Entry 6MMN (electron microscopy, 7.51 A resolution (low resolution: residue-level contacts below are approximate; hydrogen-bond / salt-bridge calls are withheld)); this record covers chains B and C of the 4 polymer chains in the assembly.

# Chain B
Protein: Glutamate receptor ionotropic, NMDA 2A
Organism: Rattus norvegicus
Reference sequence: Q00959 (NMDE1_RAT); residue numbers follow UniProt; this construct covers 1-837
Sequence (837 residues; numbered 1 to 837; the number before each row is that of its first residue):
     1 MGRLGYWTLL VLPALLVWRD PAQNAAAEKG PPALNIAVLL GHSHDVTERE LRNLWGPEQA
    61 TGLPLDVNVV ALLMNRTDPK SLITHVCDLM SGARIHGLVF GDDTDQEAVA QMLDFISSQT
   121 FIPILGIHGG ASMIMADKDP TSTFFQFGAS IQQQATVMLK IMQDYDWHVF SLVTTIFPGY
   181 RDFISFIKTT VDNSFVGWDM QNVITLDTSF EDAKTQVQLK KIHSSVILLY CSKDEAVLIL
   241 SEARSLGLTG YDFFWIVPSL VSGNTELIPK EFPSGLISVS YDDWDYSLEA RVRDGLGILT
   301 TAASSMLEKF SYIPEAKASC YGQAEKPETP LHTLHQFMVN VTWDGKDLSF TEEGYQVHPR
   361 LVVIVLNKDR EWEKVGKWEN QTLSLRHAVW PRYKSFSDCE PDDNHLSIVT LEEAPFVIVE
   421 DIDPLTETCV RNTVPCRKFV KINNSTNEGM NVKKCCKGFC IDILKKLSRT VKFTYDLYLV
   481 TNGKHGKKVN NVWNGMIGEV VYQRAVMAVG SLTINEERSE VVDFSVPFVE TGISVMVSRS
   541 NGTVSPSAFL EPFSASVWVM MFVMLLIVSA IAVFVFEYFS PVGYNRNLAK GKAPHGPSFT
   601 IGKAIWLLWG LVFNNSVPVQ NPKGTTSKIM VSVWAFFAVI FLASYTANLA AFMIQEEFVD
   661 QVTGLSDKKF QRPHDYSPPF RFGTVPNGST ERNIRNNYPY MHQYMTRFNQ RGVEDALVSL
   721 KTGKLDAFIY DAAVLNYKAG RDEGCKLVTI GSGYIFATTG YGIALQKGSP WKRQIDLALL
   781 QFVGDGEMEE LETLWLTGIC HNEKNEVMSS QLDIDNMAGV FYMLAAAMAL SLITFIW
Disordered / not traced: 1-33, 323-327, 539-554, 580-597, 801-808
Construct notes: conflict T758 (Ser in Q00959)
Cystine bridges: C87-C320, C429-C455, C745-C800
Covalent attachments: N-acetylglucosamine (NAG) linked to N75, N340, N380, N443, N444, N687

# Chain C
Protein: Glutamate receptor ionotropic, NMDA 1
Organism: Rattus norvegicus
Reference sequence: P35439 (NMDZ1_RAT), isoform P35439-5; numbering as in UniProt (aligned over 1-838)
Sequence (838 residues; numbered 1 to 838; the number before each row is that of its first residue):
     1 MSTMHLLTFA LLFSCSFARA ACDPKIVNIG AVLSTRKHEQ MFREAVNQAN KRHGSWKIQL
    61 NATSVTHKPN AIQMALSVCE DLISSQVYAI LVSHPPTPND HFTPTPVSYT AGFYRIPVLG
   121 LTTRMSIYSD KSIHLSFLRT VPPYSHQSSV WFEMMRVYNW NHIILLVSDD HEGRAAQKRL
   181 ETLLEERESK AEKVLQFDPG TKNVTALLME ARELEARVII LSASEDDAAT VYRAAAMLNM
   241 TGSGYVWLVG EREISGNALR YAPDGIIGLQ LINGKNESAH ISDAVGVVAQ AVHELLEKEN
   301 ITDPPRGCVG NTNIWKTGPL FKRVLMSSKY ADGVTGRVEF NEDGDRKFAN YSIMNLQNRK
   361 LVQVGIYNGT HVIPNDRKII WPGGETEKPR GYQMSTRLKI VTIHQEPFVY VKPTMSDGTC
   421 KEEFTVNGDP VKKVICTGPN DTSPGSPRHT VPQCCYGFCI DLLIKLARTM NFTYEVHLVA
   481 DGKFGTQERV NNSNKKEWNG MMGELLSGQA DMIVAPLTIN NERAQYIEFS KPFKYQGLTI
   541 LVKKEIPRST LDSFMQPFQS TLWLLVGLSV HVVAVMLYLL DRFSPFGRFK VNSEEEEEDA
   601 LTLSSAMWFS WGVLLNSGIG EGAPRSFSAR ILGMVWAGFA MIIVASYTAN LAAFLVLDRP
   661 EERITGINDP RLRNPSDKFI YATVKQSSVD IYFRRQVELS TMYRHMEKHN YESAAEAIQA
   721 VRDNKLHAFI WDSAVLEFEA SQKCDLVTTG ELFFRSGFGI GMRKDSPWKQ NVSLSILKSH
   781 ENGFMEDLDK TWVRYQECDS RSNAPATLTF ENMAGVFMLV AGGIVAGIFL IFIEIAYK
Disordered / not traced: 1-24, 545-559, 586-600, 617-626, 798-806
Cystine bridges: C420-C454, C436-C455
Covalent attachments: N-acetylglucosamine (NAG) linked to N61, N203, N239, N276, N300, N350, N368, N440, N471, N491, N771
Swiss-Prot annotation at these positions:
  - region: L603 to P624 (Pore-forming)
  - binding site (glycine): P516, T518, R523, S688, D732
  - glycosylation (N-linked (GlcNAc...) asparagine): N61, N203, N239, N276, N300, N350, N368, N440, N471, N491, N674, N771

# How chain B and chain C interact
Contacting residue pairs - 52 pairs, chain B then chain C:
  N515(B) - L777(C)
  E516(B) - L777(C)
  E516(B) - K778(C)
  S519(B) - L777(C)
  F524(B) - K531(C)
  S525(B) - K531(C)
  E530(B) - Y535(C)
  E530(B) - Q536(C)
  E530(B) - R755(C)
  E530(B) - S756(C)
  S556(B) - F810(C)
  V557(B) - F810(C)
  M560(B) - F810(C)
  M561(B) - F817(C)
  M564(B) - F817(C)
  M564(B) - I824(C)
  Y578(B) - E834(C)
  Y578(B) - I835(C)
  Y578(B) - K838(C)
  N614(B) - N616(C)
  T625(B) - W608(C)
  T625(B) - E834(C)
  T626(B) - I831(C)
  K628(B) - W608(C)
  S632(B) - W611(C)
  S632(B) - L615(C)
  V633(B) - V820(C)
  A635(B) - L615(C)
  F636(B) - L615(C)
  I640(B) - V816(C)
  A643(B) - T648(C)
  A643(B) - L651(C)
  A647(B) - L655(C)
  N648(B) - T807(C)
  A650(B) - V656(C)
  A651(B) - T807(C)
  I654(B) - V656(C)
  Y754(B) - E786(C)
  I755(B) - E786(C)
  F756(B) - E786(C)
  R773(B) - A524(C)
  R773(B) - Q525(C)
  R773(B) - Y526(C)
  R773(B) - E528(C)
  R773(B) - K764(C)
  L777(B) - N521(C)
  L780(B) - N520(C)
  L780(B) - N521(C)
  L780(B) - A524(C)
  L780(B) - R695(C)
  G784(B) - Y692(C)
  G784(B) - R695(C)
Interface residues without a listed pair, chain B (48 interface residues in all): I514, V526, P527, I571, I629, V631, F637, V639, S644, T646, N697, K767, Q781, V783
Interface residues without a listed pair, chain C (46 interface residues in all): I519, I527, W563, Q770, E781, D789, L808, T809, M813, A821, I828

# In short
Chain B and chain C form an interface of 48 and 46 residues respectively. Covalently linked
N-acetylglucosamine: at N75(B), N340(B), N380(B), N443(B), N444(B) and N687(B). Covalently linked
N-acetylglucosamine: at N61(C), N203(C), N239(C), N276(C), N300(C) and N350(C) and 5 more.
Here chain B is Glutamate receptor ionotropic, NMDA 2A and chain C is Glutamate receptor ionotropic, NMDA 1,
both from Rattus norvegicus. Entry 6MMN (Diheteromeric NMDA receptor GluN1/GluN2A in the '2-Knuckle-Symmetric'
conformation, in complex with glycine and glutamate, in the ...) was determined by electron microscopy
together with 6MM9, 6MMA, 6MMB, 6MMG, 6MMH, 6MMI and 12 further entries from the same study.
